PDB entry 6LD4 | X-ray diffraction, 1.50 A resolution | chain A

[Chain A]
Name: RNA-directed RNA polymerase NS5
Organism: Zika virus (isolate ZIKV/Human/French Polynesia/10087PF/2013)
Notes: EC 2.1.1.56, 2.1.1.57, 2.7.7.48
UniProtKB: A0A024B7W1 (POLG_ZIKVF); residues 270-891 here correspond to UniProt positions 2790-3411 (UniProt number = residue number + 2520)
Amino-acid sequence (645 residues; numbered 247 to 891; the number before each row is that of its first residue):
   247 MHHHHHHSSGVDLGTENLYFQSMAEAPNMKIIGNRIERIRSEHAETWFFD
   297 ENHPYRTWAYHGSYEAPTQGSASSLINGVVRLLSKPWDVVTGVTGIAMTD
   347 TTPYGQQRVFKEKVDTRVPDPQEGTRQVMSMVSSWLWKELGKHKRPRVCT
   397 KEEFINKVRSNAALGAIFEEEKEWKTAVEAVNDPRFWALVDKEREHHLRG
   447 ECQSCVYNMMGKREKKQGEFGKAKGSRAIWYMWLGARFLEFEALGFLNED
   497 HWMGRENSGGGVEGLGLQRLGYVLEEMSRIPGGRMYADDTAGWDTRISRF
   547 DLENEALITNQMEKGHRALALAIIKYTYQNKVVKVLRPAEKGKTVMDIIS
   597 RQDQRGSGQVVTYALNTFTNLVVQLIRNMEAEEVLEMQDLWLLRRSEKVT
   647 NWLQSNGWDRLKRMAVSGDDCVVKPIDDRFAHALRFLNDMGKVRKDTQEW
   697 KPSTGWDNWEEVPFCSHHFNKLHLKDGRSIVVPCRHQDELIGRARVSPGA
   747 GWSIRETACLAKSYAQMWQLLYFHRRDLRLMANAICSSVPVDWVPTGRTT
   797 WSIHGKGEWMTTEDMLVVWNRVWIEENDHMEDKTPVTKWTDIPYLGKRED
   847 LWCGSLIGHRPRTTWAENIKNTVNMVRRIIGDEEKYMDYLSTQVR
Not modelled in the structure: 247-272, 314-320, 344-350, 407-426, 460-472, 536-537, 692-693, 747-748, 888-891
Construct notes: expression tag (247-269)
Bound ions: Zn2+ site 1: Glu-439, His-443, Cys-448, Cys-451; Zn2+ site 2: His-714, Cys-730, Cys-849
Ligand contacts: 3-methoxybenzenesulfonamide / 2,4-dimethoxy-5-thiophen-2-yl-benzoic acid: Arg-473, Leu-513, Leu-516, Cys-711, Ser-712, His-713, Arg-731, Arg-739, Met-763, Leu-767, Tyr-768, Thr-795, Thr-796, Trp-797, Ser-798, His-800, Gly-801, Trp-805
Curated features (UniProtKB/Swiss-Prot):
  - motif: Lys-388 to Val-394 (Nuclear localization signal (NLS))
  - binding site (Zn(2+)): Glu-439, His-443, Cys-448, Cys-451, His-714, Cys-730, Cys-849
What the authors report for this chain:
  - binding site for 3-methoxybenzenesulfonamide: Arg-731, Arg-739, Trp-797

[In short]
Bound to chain A: 3-methoxybenzenesulfonamide / 2,4-dimethoxy-5-thiophen-2-yl-benzoic acid. Glu-439, His-443,
Cys-448 and Cys-451 coordinate Zn2+ site 1. His-714, Cys-730 and Cys-849 coordinate Zn2+ site 2. From UniProt:
7 Zn2+-binding residues. From the paper: a binding site for 3-methoxybenzenesulfonamide at Arg-731, Arg-739
and Trp-797.
Chain A is RNA-directed RNA polymerase NS5 (Zika virus (isolate ZIKV/Human/French Polynesia/10087PF/2013));
the structure, Zika NS5 polymerase domain, was determined by X-ray diffraction together with 6LD3, 6LD5, 6LD1
and 6LD2 from the same study.
